9BA7 - chain A; structure by X-ray diffraction, 2.88 A resolution.

Chain A:
Protein: Ferrous iron transport protein B
Organism: Vibrio cholerae
UniProtKB: A0A655NVH2 (A0A655NVH2_VIBCL); residues 1-260 here = UniProt positions 1-260
Amino-acid sequence (260 residues; numbered 1 to 260; the number before each row is that of its first residue):
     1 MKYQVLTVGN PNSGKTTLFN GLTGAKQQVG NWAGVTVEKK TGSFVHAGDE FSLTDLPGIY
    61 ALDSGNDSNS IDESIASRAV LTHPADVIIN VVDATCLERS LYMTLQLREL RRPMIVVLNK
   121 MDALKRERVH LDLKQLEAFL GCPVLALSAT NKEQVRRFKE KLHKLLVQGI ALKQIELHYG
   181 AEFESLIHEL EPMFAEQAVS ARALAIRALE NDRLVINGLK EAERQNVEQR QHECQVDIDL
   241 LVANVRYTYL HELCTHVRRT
Disordered / not traced: 25-38
Differences from the reference sequence: conflict Thr-150 (Asn in A0A655NVH2)
Residues lining bound ligands: GDP (guanosine-5'-diphosphate): Asn-10, Pro-11, Asn-12, Ser-13, Gly-14, Lys-15, Thr-16, Thr-17, Asn-119, Lys-120, Asp-122, Ala-123, Arg-126, Leu-147, Ser-148, Ala-149, Thr-150
What the authors report for this chain:
  - binding site for GDP: Asn-119, Asp-122, Thr-150

In short:
Chain A binds GDP. From the paper: a binding site for GDP at Asn-119, Asp-122 and Thr-150.
Chain A is Ferrous iron transport protein B (Vibrio cholerae); the structure, Crystal structure of Vibrio
cholerae N150T NFeoB variant with a single GDP molecule bound, was determined by X-ray diffraction (same
publication as 8VWL, 8VWN and 9BA6).
